Entry 1E2Q (X-ray diffraction, 1.70 A resolution); this record covers chain A.

Chain A:
Name: Thymidylate kinase
Source organism: Homo sapiens
Notes: EC 2.7.4.9
Reference sequence: P23919 (KTHY_HUMAN); residues 1-212 here = UniProt positions 1-212
Chain sequence (215 residues; numbered -2 to 212; the number before each row is that of its first residue; numbers below 1 keep their minus sign (Gly-2 is residue -2)):
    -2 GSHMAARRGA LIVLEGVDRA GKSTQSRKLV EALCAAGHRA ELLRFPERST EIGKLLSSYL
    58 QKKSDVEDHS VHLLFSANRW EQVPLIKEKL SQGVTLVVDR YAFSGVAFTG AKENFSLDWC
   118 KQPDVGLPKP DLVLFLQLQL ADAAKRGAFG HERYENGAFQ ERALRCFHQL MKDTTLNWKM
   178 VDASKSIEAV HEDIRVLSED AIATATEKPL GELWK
Not modelled in the structure: -2 to 3
Construct notes: engineered mutation Ala200 (Arg in P23919); conflict Ser183 (Arg in P23919), Ile184 (Leu in P23919), Asp190 (Glu in P23919), Ile191 (Leu in P23919)
Metal / ion sites: Mg2+: Ser20 (together with ATP)
Small-molecule neighbours:
  - ATP (adenosine-5'-triphosphate): Val14, Asp15, Arg16, Ala17, Gly18, Lys19, Ser20, Thr21, Arg97, Arg143, Ala180, Lys182, Ser183, Ile184, Val187
  - thymidine-5'-phosphate (TMP): Asp15, Phe42, Pro43, Arg45, Leu57, Phe72, Arg76, Arg97, Tyr98, Ser101, Gly102, Phe105, Glu149, Arg150, Tyr151
Swiss-Prot annotation at these positions:
  - region: Leu133 to Gln157 (LID)
  - binding site (ATP): Arg16 to Thr21, Arg97, Lys182, Arg192
  - modified residue: Ala2 (N-acetylalanine), Lys169 (N6-acetyllysine)
What the authors report for this chain:
  - conformationally variable residues (loop rearrangement): Asp15
  - contacts within the chain: Asp15-Arg97
  - binding site for ATP: Asp15, Lys19, Arg97
  - binding site for thymidine-5'-phosphate: Asp15
  - mutagenesis - R200A (kcat 0.7 s-1): unchanged catalytic activity

In short:
Chain A binds thymidine-5'-phosphate and ATP. UniProt lists 9 ATP-binding residues. The paper reports a
binding site for ATP at Asp15, Lys19 and Arg97; R200A leaves catalytic activity unchanged.
Chain A is Thymidylate kinase (Homo sapiens); the structure, Human thymidylate kinase complexed with TP5A and
a magnesium-ion, was determined by X-ray diffraction (same publication as 1E2D, 1E2E, 1E2F and 1E2G).
